4J5F - chain A; structure by X-ray diffraction, 1.72 A resolution.

[Chain A]
Molecule: N-acyl homoserine lactonase
Organism: Bacillus thuringiensis
Notes: EC 3.1.1.81
Reference sequence: A3FJ64 (AHLL_BACTU); residue numbers follow UniProt; this construct covers 1-250
Sequence (254 residues; row label = number of the first residue in the row; numbers below 1 keep their minus sign (Gly-3 is residue -3)):
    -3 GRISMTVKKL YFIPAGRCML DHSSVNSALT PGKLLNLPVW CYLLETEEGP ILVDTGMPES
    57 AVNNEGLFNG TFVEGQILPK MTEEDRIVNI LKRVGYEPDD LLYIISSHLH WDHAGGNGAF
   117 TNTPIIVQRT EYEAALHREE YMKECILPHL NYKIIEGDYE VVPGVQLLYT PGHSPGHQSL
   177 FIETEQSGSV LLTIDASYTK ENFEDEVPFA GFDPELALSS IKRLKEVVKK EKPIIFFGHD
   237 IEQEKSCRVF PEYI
Disordered / not traced: -3 to 0
Differences from the reference sequence: expression tag (-3 to 0); engineered mutation Trp107 (Phe in A3FJ64)
Bound ions: Zn2+ site 1: His104, His106, His169; Zn2+ site 2: Asp108, His109, Asp191, His235
Swiss-Prot annotation at these positions:
  - binding site (Zn(2+)): His104, His106, Asp108, His109, His169, Asp191, His235
Reported in the primary citation:
  - Zn2+ coordination: Asp108
  - mutagenesis - F64C/F68C, F107W (1200-fold): decreased catalytic activity on C5-HSL
  - mutagenesis - F107W (190-fold): decreased catalytic activity on C10-HSL
  - mutagenesis - F64C/F68C: decreased catalytic activity on C8-HSL
  - catalytic residues: Asp108 (proposed by the authors, not directly observed)
  - specificity-determining residues: Phe64, Phe68

[In short]
The Zn2+ site 1 is built by His104, His106 and His169. The Zn2+ site 2 is built by Asp108, His109, Asp191 and
His235. From UniProt: 7 Zn2+-binding residues. The paper reports the catalytic residue Asp108; F64C/F68C and
F107W reduce catalytic activity on C5-HSL.
Chain A is N-acyl homoserine lactonase (Bacillus thuringiensis); the structure, Crystal Structure of B.
thuringiensis AiiA mutant F107W, was determined by X-ray diffraction (same publication as 4J5H).
